PDB entry 8PEW | electron microscopy, 4.30 A resolution (low resolution: residue-level contacts below are approximate; hydrogen-bond / salt-bridge calls are withheld) | chains H and X of the 34 polymer chains in the assembly

Chain H (and X):
Name: Transcription termination factor Rho
Source organism: Escherichia coli
Notes: EC 3.6.4.-; chain X of this document is another copy of the same molecule, construct and numbering; everything in this record applies to it too
UniProt: A0A0A0GPI6 (A0A0A0GPI6_ECOLX); residues 1-419 here correspond to UniProt positions 25-443 (UniProt number = residue number + 24)
Amino-acid sequence (419 residues; numbered 1 to 419; the number before each row is that of its first residue):
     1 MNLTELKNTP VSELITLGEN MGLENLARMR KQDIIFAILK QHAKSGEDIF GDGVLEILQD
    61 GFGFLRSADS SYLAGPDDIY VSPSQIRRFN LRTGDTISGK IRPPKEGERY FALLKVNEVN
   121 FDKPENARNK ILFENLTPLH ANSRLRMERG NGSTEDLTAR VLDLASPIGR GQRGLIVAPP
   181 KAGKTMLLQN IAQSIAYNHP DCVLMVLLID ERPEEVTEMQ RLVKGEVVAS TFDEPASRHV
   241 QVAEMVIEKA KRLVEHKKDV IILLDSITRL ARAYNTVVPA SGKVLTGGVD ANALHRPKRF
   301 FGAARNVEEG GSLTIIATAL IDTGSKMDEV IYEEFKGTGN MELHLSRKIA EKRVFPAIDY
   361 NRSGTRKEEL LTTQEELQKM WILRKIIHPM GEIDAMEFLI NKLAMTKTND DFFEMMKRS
Ion coordination: Mg2+: T185 (together with ATP-gamma-S)
Residues lining bound ligands: ATP-gamma-S (AGS; phosphothiophosphoric acid-adenylate ester): K181, A182, G183, K184, T185, M186, F355

Chain H / chain X interface:
Residue-residue contacts (38):
  N25(H) - N129(X)
  A27(H) - N129(X)
  R28(H) - R88(X)
  R28(H) - F89(X)
  R28(H) - N90(X)
  R28(H) - R128(X)
  R28(H) - N129(X)
  R30(H) - L132(X)
  R212(H) - R173(X)
  R212(H) - G337(X)
  R212(H) - T338(X)
  P213(H) - P138(X)
  P213(H) - R305(X)
  E214(H) - H140(X)
  E214(H) - R173(X)
  E214(H) - R305(X)
  T217(H) - P138(X)
  R221(H) - L139(X)
  R221(H) - E308(X)
  F232(H) - K298(X)
  F232(H) - E334(X)
  F232(H) - T338(X)
  D233(H) - K298(X)
  D233(H) - R299(X)
  D233(H) - G302(X)
  E234(H) - R299(X)
  P235(H) - N292(X)
  R272(H) - E333(X)
  T276(H) - K283(X)
  T276(H) - A291(X)
  V277(H) - K283(X)
  V278(H) - K283(X)
  P279(H) - K283(X)
  A280(H) - K283(X)
  T323(H) - K336(X)
  S325(H) - E333(X)
  E351(H) - H388(X)
  R353(H) - K385(X)
Other interface residues (no listed pair), chain H (26 interface residues in all): E215, E218, N275
Other interface residues (no listed pair), chain X (31 interface residues in all): K130, T137, L285, H295, F335, N340

Overview:
26 residues of chain H and 31 residues of chain X are in contact. Bound to chain H: ATP-gamma-S.
Both chains are Transcription termination factor Rho (Escherichia coli). Entry 8PEW (Rho-ATPgS-Psu complex III
expanded) was determined by electron microscopy (same publication as 8PEU, 8PEX, 8PEY, 9GCS and 9GCT).
